6GJ0 - chains A and B; structure by X-ray diffraction, 1.73 A resolution.

== Chain A (and B) ==
Protein: Inositol monophosphatase 1
From: Homo sapiens
Notes: EC 3.1.3.25, 3.1.3.94; chain B of this document is another copy of the same molecule, construct and numbering; everything in this record applies to it too
Reference sequence: P29218 (IMPA1_HUMAN); residue numbers follow UniProt; this construct covers 1-277
Chain sequence (277 residues; each row starts with the number of its first residue):
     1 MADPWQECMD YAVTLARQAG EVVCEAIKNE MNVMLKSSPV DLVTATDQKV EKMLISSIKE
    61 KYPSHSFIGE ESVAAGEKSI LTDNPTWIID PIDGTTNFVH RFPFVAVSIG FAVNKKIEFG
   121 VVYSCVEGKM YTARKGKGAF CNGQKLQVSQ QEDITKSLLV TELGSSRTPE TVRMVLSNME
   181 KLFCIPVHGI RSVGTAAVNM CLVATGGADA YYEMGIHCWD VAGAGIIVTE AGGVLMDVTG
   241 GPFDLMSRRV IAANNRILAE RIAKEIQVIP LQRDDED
Not modelled in the structure: 1-3 (chain B: 1-2)
UniProt features mapped onto this chain:
  - binding site (Mg(2+)): E70, D90, I92, D93, D220
  - binding site (substrate): E70, I92 to T95, G194 to A196, E213, D220
  - modified residue: T168 (Phosphothreonine)
  - mutagenesis: K36 (K36Q: 50-fold reduction in activity), D93 (D93N: Loss of activity), S165 (S165A/I: Reduced enzyme activity with myo-inositol 1-phosphate), E213 (E213Q: Strongly reduced affinity for myo-inositol 1-phosphate and strongly reduced enzyme activity with myo-inositol 1-phosphate)
Cystine bridges: C24-C125
Bound ions: Mn2+ site 1: E70 (together with 2-(N-morpholino)-ethanesulfonic acid); Mn2+ site 2: E70, D90, I92 (together with 2-(N-morpholino)-ethanesulfonic acid); Mn2+ site 3: D90, D93, D220 (together with 2-(N-morpholino)-ethanesulfonic acid, glycerol)
From the paper describing this entry:
  - contacts within the chain: K36-E71 (salt bridge)
  - Mn2+ coordination through a water molecule: K36
  - conformationally variable residues (loop rearrangement): K28 to V43
  - binding site for glycerol: A196, E213

== Interface between chain A and chain B ==
Pairs across the interface - 72 pairs, chain A then chain B:
  P39(A) - H188(B)
  V40(A) - V187(B)
  L42(A) - H188(B)
  T96(A) - H188(B)
  T96(A) - R191(B)
  N97(A) - R191(B)  hydrogen bond
  H100(A) - K156(B)  hydrogen bond (side chain-backbone)
  H100(A) - S157(B)
  H100(A) - L158(B)
  H100(A) - H188(B)  hydrogen bond
  H100(A) - G206(B)
  H100(A) - G207(B)
  H100(A) - D209(B)  salt bridge
  R101(A) - G207(B)
  F102(A) - L158(B)  hydrophobic
  F102(A) - V160(B)  hydrophobic
  F102(A) - R191(B)
  F102(A) - L202(B)  hydrophobic
  F102(A) - G207(B)
  F104(A) - F104(B)  hydrophobic
  K156(A) - H100(B)
  S157(A) - H100(B)
  L158(A) - H100(B)
  L158(A) - F102(B)  hydrophobic
  V160(A) - F102(B)  hydrophobic
  E162(A) - R191(B)  salt bridge
  L163(A) - F183(B)  hydrophobic
  G164(A) - F183(B)
  S166(A) - F183(B)
  R167(A) - F183(B)  hydrogen bond (side chain-backbone)
  R167(A) - P186(B)
  R167(A) - V187(B)  hydrogen bond (side chain-backbone)
  R167(A) - H188(B)  hydrogen bond (side chain-backbone)
  V172(A) - E180(B)
  V172(A) - F183(B)  hydrophobic
  V172(A) - C184(B)  hydrophobic
  R173(A) - E180(B)  salt bridge
  L176(A) - L176(B)
  L176(A) - E180(B)
  E180(A) - R173(B)  salt bridge
  E180(A) - L176(B)
  F183(A) - L163(B)  hydrophobic
  F183(A) - G164(B)
  F183(A) - S166(B)
  F183(A) - R167(B)  hydrogen bond (backbone-side chain)
  F183(A) - V172(B)  hydrophobic
  C184(A) - V172(B)  hydrophobic
  P186(A) - V40(B)  hydrophobic
  P186(A) - R167(B)
  V187(A) - V40(B)
  V187(A) - R167(B)  hydrogen bond (backbone-side chain)
  H188(A) - L42(B)
  H188(A) - T96(B)
  H188(A) - H100(B)  hydrogen bond
  H188(A) - R167(B)  hydrogen bond (backbone-side chain)
  R191(A) - T96(B)
  R191(A) - N97(B)  hydrogen bond
  R191(A) - F102(B)
  R191(A) - E162(B)  salt bridge
  R191(A) - S192(B)
  R191(A) - V193(B)
  R191(A) - G194(B)
  S192(A) - R191(B)
  S192(A) - S192(B)  hydrogen bond (backbone-backbone)
  V193(A) - R191(B)
  G194(A) - R191(B)
  L202(A) - F102(B)  hydrophobic
  G206(A) - H100(B)
  G207(A) - H100(B)
  G207(A) - R101(B)
  G207(A) - F102(B)
  D209(A) - H100(B)  salt bridge
Also at the interface, not in a pair above, chain A (41 interface residues in all): P103, P169, M179, G189, I190, A208
Also at the interface, not in a pair above, chain B (41 interface residues in all): P39, P103, P169, M179, G189, I190, A208

== Overview ==
The chain A/chain B interface involves 41 residues from each chain; the contacts include 12 hydrogen bonds and
6 salt bridges. Among the polar pairs are H100(A)-D209(B), E162(A)-R191(B) and R173(A)-E180(B). The paper
reports a binding site for glycerol at A196(A) and E213(A); water-mediated Mn2+ coordination by K36(A).
Chain A and chain B are both Inositol monophosphatase 1 (Homo sapiens); the structure, Human IMPase with Mn,
was determined by X-ray diffraction, deposited together with 6GIU.
